8G9T - chains F and O of the 15 polymer chains in the assembly; structure by electron microscopy, 3.60 A resolution.

== Chain F ==
Name: Cas7
Source organism: Neisseria lactamica
Reference sequence: A0A378VEU0 (A0A378VEU0_NEILA); numbering as in UniProt (aligned over 2-283)
Amino-acid sequence (283 residues; each row starts with the number of its first residue):
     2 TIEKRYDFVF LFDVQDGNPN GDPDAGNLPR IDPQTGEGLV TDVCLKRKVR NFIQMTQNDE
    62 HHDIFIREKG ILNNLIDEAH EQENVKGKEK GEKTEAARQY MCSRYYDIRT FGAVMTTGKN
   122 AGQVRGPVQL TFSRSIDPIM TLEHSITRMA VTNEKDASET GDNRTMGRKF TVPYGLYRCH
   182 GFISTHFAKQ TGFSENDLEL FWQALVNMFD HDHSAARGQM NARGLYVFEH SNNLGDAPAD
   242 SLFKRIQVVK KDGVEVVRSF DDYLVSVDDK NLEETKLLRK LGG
Disordered / not traced: 147-168
Sequence notes: expression tag (284)

== Chain O ==
Molecule: crRNA
Sequence (43 nucleotides; each row starts with the number of its first residue):
     4 GAAACAGGGU CAGCUUGCCG UAGGUGGCAU CGCCCUCGUA AAA

== Interface between chain F and chain O ==
Pairs across the interface - 50 pairs, chain F then chain O:
  Asn19(F) - C40(O)  hydrogen bond to the phosphate
  Pro20(F) - C40(O)  phosphate contact
  Asn21(F) - C38(O)  sugar contact
  Asn21(F) - C40(O)  phosphate contact
  Gly22(F) - U39(O)  hydrogen bond to the phosphate
  Gly22(F) - C40(O)  hydrogen bond to the phosphate
  Asp23(F) - U39(O)  sugar contact
  Pro24(F) - U39(O)  sugar contact
  Gly27(F) - U39(O)  base contact
  Asn28(F) - U39(O)  hydrogen bond to the sugar
  Arg31(F) - U39(O)  salt bridge to the phosphate
  Thr42(F) - C38(O)  phosphate contact
  Thr42(F) - U39(O)  hydrogen bond to the phosphate
  Val44(F) - C37(O)  sugar contact
  Val44(F) - C38(O)  sugar contact
  Cys45(F) - C38(O)  hydrogen bond to the sugar
  Lys47(F) - C37(O)  salt bridge to the phosphate
  Arg48(F) - C38(O)  phosphate contact
  Arg51(F) - C36(O)  hydrogen bond to the phosphate
  Arg51(F) - C37(O)  salt bridge to the phosphate
  Arg51(F) - C38(O)  salt bridge to the phosphate
  Asn52(F) - C38(O)  base contact
  Ile67(F) - C37(O)  sugar contact
  Ile67(F) - C38(O)  phosphate contact
  Glu69(F) - C38(O)  base contact
  Gly113(F) - C36(O)  phosphate contact
  Gly113(F) - C37(O)  phosphate contact
  Ala114(F) - C36(O)  sugar contact
  Val115(F) - G35(O)  base contact
  Val115(F) - C36(O)  hydrogen bond to the sugar
  Thr117(F) - G35(O)  hydrogen bond to the base
  Gln124(F) - A32(O)  hydrogen bond to the base
  Gln124(F) - G35(O)  hydrogen bond to the sugar
  Val125(F) - G35(O)  hydrogen bond to the sugar
  Arg126(F) - G35(O)  hydrogen bond to the sugar
  Arg126(F) - C36(O)  phosphate contact
  Gln130(F) - C36(O)  hydrogen bond to the phosphate
  His145(F) - A44(O)  hydrogen bond to the base
  Ser146(F) - A44(O)  base contact
  Arg169(F) - A43(O)  hydrogen bond to the base
  Arg169(F) - A44(O)  base contact
  Lys170(F) - U42(O)  hydrogen bond to the sugar
  Lys170(F) - A43(O)  base contact
  Lys170(F) - A44(O)  base contact
  Ser215(F) - U42(O)  phosphate contact
  Ala216(F) - G41(O)  phosphate contact
  Ala217(F) - G41(O)  sugar contact
  Ala217(F) - U42(O)  hydrogen bond to the phosphate
  Arg218(F) - C40(O)  salt bridge to the phosphate
  Arg218(F) - G41(O)  salt bridge to the phosphate
Also at the interface, not in a pair above, chain F (35 interface residues in all): Phe112
Also at the interface, not in a pair above, chain O (12 interface residues in all): C34

== Summary ==
Chain F and chain O form an interface of 35 and 12 residues respectively, with 18 hydrogen bonds and 6 salt
bridges. Polar pairs include Thr117(F)-G35(O), Gln124(F)-A32(O) and His145(F)-A44(O).
Here chain F is Cas7 (Neisseria lactamica) and chain O is crRNA. Entry 8G9T (Exploiting Activation and
Inactivation Mechanisms in Type I-C CRISPR-Cas3 for Genome Editing Applications) was determined by electron
microscopy, deposited together with 8G9S, 8G9U, 8GAF, 8GAM and 8GAN.
